Entry 7YZE (X-ray diffraction, 1.99 A resolution); this record covers chains A and B of the 3 polymer chains in the assembly.

[Chain A]
Molecule: Hepatocyte nuclear factor 3-beta
Organism: Homo sapiens
UniProtKB: Q9Y261 (FOXA2_HUMAN); numbering as in UniProt (aligned over 149-273)
Chain sequence (125 residues; each row starts with the number of its first residue):
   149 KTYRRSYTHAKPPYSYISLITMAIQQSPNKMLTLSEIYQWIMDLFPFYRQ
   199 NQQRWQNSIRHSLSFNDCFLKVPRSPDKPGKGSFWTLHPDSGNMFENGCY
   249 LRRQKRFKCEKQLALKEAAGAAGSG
Not modelled in the structure: 149-151, 239-273
Bound ions: K+: Leu211, Ser212, Asn214, Phe217
UniProt features mapped onto this chain:
  - DNA-binding region: Lys159 to Gln252 (Fork-head)
  - modified residue: Thr156 (Phosphothreonine), Ser212 (Phosphoserine)

[Chain B]
Molecule: 16-nt DNA strand
Sequence (16 nucleotides; row label = number of the first residue in the row):
     1 AGATTGTTTACTGAGA

[Chain A / chain B interface]
Contacting residue pairs - 22 pairs, chain A then chain B:
  Leu182(A) - DT5(B)  sugar contact
  Leu182(A) - DG6(B)  phosphate contact
  Ser183(A) - DT5(B)  phosphate contact
  Tyr186(A) - DT5(B)  phosphate contact
  Arg208(A) - DT5(B)  base contact
  Arg208(A) - DG6(B)  base contact
  Arg208(A) - DT7(B)  base contact
  His209(A) - DT8(B)  hydrogen bond to the base
  His209(A) - DT9(B)  hydrogen bond to the base
  His209(A) - DA10(B)  base contact
  Ser212(A) - DG6(B)  sugar contact
  Ser212(A) - DT7(B)  hydrogen bond to the phosphate
  Ser212(A) - DT8(B)  base contact
  Lys219(A) - DG6(B)  hydrogen bond to the phosphate
  Lys219(A) - DT7(B)  salt bridge to the phosphate
  Lys229(A) - DT4(B)  phosphate contact
  Lys229(A) - DT5(B)  salt bridge to the phosphate
  Gly230(A) - DT5(B)  phosphate contact
  Gly230(A) - DG6(B)  phosphate contact
  Ser231(A) - DG6(B)  hydrogen bond to the phosphate
  Trp233(A) - DG6(B)  hydrogen bond to the phosphate
  Trp233(A) - DT7(B)  phosphate contact
Other interface residues (no listed pair), chain A (12 interface residues in all): Phe213

[Overview]
The interface between chain A and chain B involves 12 residues on one side and 7 on the other; the contacts
include 6 hydrogen bonds and 2 salt bridges. Polar pairs include His209(A)-DT8(B), His209(A)-DT9(B) and
Ser212(A)-DT7(B).
Chain A is Hepatocyte nuclear factor 3-beta (Homo sapiens) and chain B is a 16-nt DNA strand; the structure,
Crystal structure of the human FoxA2 bound to the TGTTTACT site (forkhead motif GTAAACA), was determined by
X-ray diffraction together with 7YZ7, 7YZA, 7YZB, 7YZC, 7YZD, 7YZF and 7YZG from the same study.
